3RWO - chain B; structure by X-ray diffraction, 1.70 A resolution.

[Chain B]
Protein: GTP-binding protein YPT32/YPT11
Source organism: Saccharomyces cerevisiae
UniProtKB: P51996 (YPT32_YEAST); residue numbers follow UniProt; this construct covers 7-188
Amino-acid sequence (185 residues; each row starts with the number of its first residue):
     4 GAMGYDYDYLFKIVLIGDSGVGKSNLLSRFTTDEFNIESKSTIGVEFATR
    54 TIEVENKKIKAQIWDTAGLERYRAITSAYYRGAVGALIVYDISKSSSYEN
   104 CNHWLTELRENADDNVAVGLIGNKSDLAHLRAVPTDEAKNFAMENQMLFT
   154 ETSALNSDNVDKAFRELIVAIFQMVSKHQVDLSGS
Unresolved in the structure: 4-6, 179-188
Construct notes: expression tag (4-6); engineered mutation Leu72 (Gln in P51996)
Bound ions: Mg2+: Ser27 (together with GDP)
Ligand contacts: GDP (guanosine-5'-diphosphate): Asp21, Ser22, Gly23, Val24, Gly25, Lys26, Ser27, Asn28, Phe38, Asn39, Ile40, Glu41, Ser42, Ser44, Asn126, Lys127, Asp129, Leu130, Ser156, Ala157, Leu158
From the paper describing this entry:
  - mutagenesis - E110T: unchanged growth

[Summary]
Bound to chain B: GDP. From the paper: E110T leaves growth unchanged.
Chain B is GTP-binding protein YPT32/YPT11 (Saccharomyces cerevisiae); the structure, Crystal structure of
YPT32 in complex with GDP, was determined by X-ray diffraction together with 3RWM from the same study.
